PDB entry 6O0L | X-ray diffraction, 2.20 A resolution | chain A

[Chain A]
Protein: Apoptosis regulator Bcl-2, Bcl-2-like protein 1
From: Homo sapiens
UniProtKB: chimeric construct of P10415, Q07817: residues 1-75 from P10415 (BCL2_HUMAN), isoform P10415-2 positions 1-34 (offset varies); residues 76-91 from Q07817 positions 29-44 (UniProt number = residue number - 47); residues 92-207 from P10415 (BCL2_HUMAN), isoform P10415-2 positions 92-207 (same numbers)
Sequence (166 residues; row label = number of the first residue in the row; note: 41 numbers in that range are skipped by the numbering (no residue carries them; nothing is unmodelled there)):
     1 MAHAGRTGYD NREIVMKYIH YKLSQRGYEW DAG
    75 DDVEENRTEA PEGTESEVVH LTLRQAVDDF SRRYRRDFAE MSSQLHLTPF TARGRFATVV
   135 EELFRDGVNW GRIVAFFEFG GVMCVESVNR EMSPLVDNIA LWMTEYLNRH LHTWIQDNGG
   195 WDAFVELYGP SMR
Not modelled in the structure: 1-8, 75-89, 204-207
Differences from the reference sequence: engineered mutation V101 (Gly in P10415)
Swiss-Prot annotation at these positions:
  - motif: D10 to W30 (BH4), V93 to R107 (BH3), E136 to G155 (BH1), T187 to Y202 (BH2)
  - site: D75 (Cleavage)
  - region: V92 to R107 (Required for interaction with SEPTIN4 isoform ARTS. Required XIAP-mediated ubiquitination and apoptosis)
Small-molecule neighbours: LBM (4-{4-[(4'-chloro-5,5-dimethyl[3,4,5,6-tetrahydro[1,1'-biphenyl]]-2-yl)methyl]piperazin-1-yl}-N-[(3-nitro-4-{[(oxan-4-yl )methyl]amino}phenyl)sulfonyl]-2-[(1H-pyrrolo[2,3-b]pyridin-5-yl)oxy]benzamide): A100, D103, F104, R107, Y108, D111, F112, M115, V133, E136, L137, N143, W144, G145, R146, V148, A149, E152, F153, V156, F198, Y202
What the authors report for this chain:
  - conformationally variable residues (side-chain flip): Y18, E152
  - binding site for LBM: L137, E152
  - mutagenesis - G101V (180-fold), F104C (Kd 25 nM), F104L: decreased binding to LBM
  - mutagenesis - G101V, F104C: unchanged binding to BIM
  - mutagenesis - G101V: unchanged binding to BAX
  - mutagenesis - G101V/E152A, E152A: unchanged binding to BIMBH3
  - mutagenesis - G101V/E152A, E152A: unchanged binding to BAXBH3
  - mutagenesis - E152A (Kd 27 pM): unchanged binding to LBM

[Overview]
Chain A binds compound LBM. The paper reports a binding site for LBM at L137 and E152; G101V, F104C and F104L
reduce binding to LBM; 5 substitutions were tested in all.
Chain A is Apoptosis regulator Bcl-2, Bcl-2-like protein 1 (Homo sapiens); the structure, crystal structure of
BCL-2 G101V mutation with venetoclax, was determined by X-ray diffraction (same publication as 6O0K, 6O0M,
6O0O and 6O0P).
